7DXF - chains A and B of the 4 polymer chains in the assembly; structure by electron microscopy, 2.90 A resolution.

== Chain A (and B) ==
Name: Short transient receptor potential channel 6
Source organism: Homo sapiens
Notes: chain B of this document is another copy of the same molecule, construct and numbering; everything in this record applies to it too
UniProtKB: Q9Y210 (TRPC6_HUMAN); residue numbers follow UniProt; this construct covers 1-931
Sequence (931 residues; numbered 1 to 931; the number before each row is that of its first residue):
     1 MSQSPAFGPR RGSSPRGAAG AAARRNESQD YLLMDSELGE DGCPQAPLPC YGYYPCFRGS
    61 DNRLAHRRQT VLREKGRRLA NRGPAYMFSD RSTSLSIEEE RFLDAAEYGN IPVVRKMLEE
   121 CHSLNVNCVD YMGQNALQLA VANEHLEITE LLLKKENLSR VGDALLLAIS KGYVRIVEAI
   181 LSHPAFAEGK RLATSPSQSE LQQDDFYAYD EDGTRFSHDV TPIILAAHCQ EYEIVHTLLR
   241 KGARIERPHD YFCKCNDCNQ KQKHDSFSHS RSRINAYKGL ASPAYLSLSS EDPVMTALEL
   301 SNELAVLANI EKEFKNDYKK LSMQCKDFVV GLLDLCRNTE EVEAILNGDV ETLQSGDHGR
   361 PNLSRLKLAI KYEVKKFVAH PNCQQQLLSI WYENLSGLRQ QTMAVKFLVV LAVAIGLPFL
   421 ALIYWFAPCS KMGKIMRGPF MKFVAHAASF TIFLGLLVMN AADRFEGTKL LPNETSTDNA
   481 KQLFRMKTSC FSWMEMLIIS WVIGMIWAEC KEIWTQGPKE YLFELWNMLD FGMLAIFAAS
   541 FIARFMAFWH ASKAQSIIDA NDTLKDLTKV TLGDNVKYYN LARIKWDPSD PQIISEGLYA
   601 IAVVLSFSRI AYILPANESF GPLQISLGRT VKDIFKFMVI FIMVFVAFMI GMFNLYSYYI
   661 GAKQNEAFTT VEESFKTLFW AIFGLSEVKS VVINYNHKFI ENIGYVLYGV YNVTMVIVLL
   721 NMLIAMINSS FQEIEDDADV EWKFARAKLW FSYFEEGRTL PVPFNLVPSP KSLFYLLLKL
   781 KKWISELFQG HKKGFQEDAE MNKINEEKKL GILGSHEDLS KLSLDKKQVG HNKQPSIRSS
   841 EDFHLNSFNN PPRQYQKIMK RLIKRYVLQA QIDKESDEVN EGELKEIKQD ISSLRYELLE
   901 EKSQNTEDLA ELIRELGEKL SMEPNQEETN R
Unresolved in the structure: 1-94, 193-203, 469-483, 559-573, 769-852, 905-931
Curated features (UniProtKB/Swiss-Prot):
  - modified residue: Ser815 (Phosphoserine)
  - glycosylation (N-linked (GlcNAc...) asparagine): Asn473, Asn561
  - natural variant: Phe88 (F88FAYMF: In FSGS2; uncertain significance), Gly109 (G109S: In FSGS2), Pro112 (P112Q: In FSGS2), Asn125 (N125S: In FSGS2; uncertain significance), Asn143 (N143S: In FSGS2), Arg175 (R175Q: In FSGS2), His218 (H218L: In FSGS2), Ser270 (S270T: In FSGS2), Arg360 (R360H: In FSGS2; uncertain significance), Leu395 (L395A: In FSGS2; uncertain significance), Ala404 (A404V: Increases calcium ion transport), Gly757 (G757D: In FSGS2), 4 further natural variant entries in UniProt
  - mutagenesis: Asn110 (N110H: Increases calcium ion transport), Asn125 (N125A: No effect on RNF24-binding; when associated with A-127; A-128 and A-130), Asn127 (N127A: No effect on RNF24-binding; when associated with A-125; A-128 and A-130), Cys128 (C128A: No effect on RNF24-binding; when associated with A-125; A-127 and A-130), Asp130 (D130A: No effect on RNF24-binding; when associated with A-125; A-127 and A-128), Met132 (M132T: Increases cation channel activity. Increases significantly inward and outward currents and does not show channel inactivation. Increases calcium ion transport), Asn561 (N561Q: Constitutively activates channel), Glu755 to Gly757 (Decreases calcium ion transport), Glu755 to Glu756 (Increases calcium ion transport), Lys826 to Lys827 (Decreases calcium ion transport), Gln889 (Q889K: Increases calcium transport. Increases calcium ion transport)
Metal / ion sites: Ca2+ site 1: Glu144, Asp890; Zn2+: His249, Cys253, Cys255, Cys258; Ca2+ site 2: Glu509, Glu512; Ca2+ site 3: Glu878, Glu883 (shared with 1 residue of chain D); Ca2+ site 4: Glu881 (shared with Glu878(B), Glu883(B) of chain B)
Small-molecule neighbours:
  - 98R ([(2S)-2-[(E)-octadec-10-enoyl]oxy-3-oxidanyl-propyl] octadec-10-enoate), molecule 1: Val631, Ile642, Glu672, Phe675, Lys676, Phe679, Trp680
  - 98R, molecule 2: Asn702, Tyr705, Val706, Gly709, Val710, Val713, Thr714, Val718
  - W99 ([2-(1,3-benzodioxol-5-ylamino)-1,3-thiazol-4-yl]-[(3R,5S)-3,5-dimethylpiperidin-1-yl]methanone), molecule 1: Phe607, Ser608, Ile610, Ala611, Gln624, Leu627, Gly628, Val631
  - W99, molecule 2: Ile640, Met643, Val644, Ala647, Phe648, Thr714, Leu719, Met722

== Interface between chain A and chain B ==
Residue-residue contacts (133):
  Tyr108(A) - Arg175(B)
  Tyr131(A) - Glu233(B)
  Tyr131(A) - His236(B)
  Tyr131(A) - Gln871(B)
  Met132(A) - Lys864(B)  hydrogen bond (backbone-side chain)
  Met132(A) - Val867(B)  hydrophobic
  Gly133(A) - Lys864(B)
  Gln134(A) - Lys864(B)
  Lys171(A) - Glu875(B)  salt bridge
  Tyr209(A) - Lys864(B)
  Tyr209(A) - Leu868(B)  hydrophobic
  Asp210(A) - Lys864(B)  salt bridge
  Asp212(A) - Arg861(B)  salt bridge
  Thr214(A) - Arg337(B)  hydrogen bond (backbone-side chain)
  Arg215(A) - Arg337(B)  hydrogen bond (backbone-side chain)
  Phe216(A) - Arg337(B)  hydrogen bond (backbone-side chain)
  Ser217(A) - Arg337(B)
  Asp265(A) - Asn338(B)
  Asp265(A) - Thr339(B)  hydrogen bond (side chain-backbone)
  Phe267(A) - Arg337(B)
  Phe267(A) - Asn338(B)
  Phe267(A) - Thr339(B)
  Phe267(A) - Val342(B)  hydrophobic
  Phe267(A) - Asn382(B)
  Phe267(A) - Gln385(B)
  Ser268(A) - Arg337(B)
  Ser268(A) - Asn338(B)
  Glu313(A) - Pro381(B)
  Glu313(A) - Gln384(B)
  Glu313(A) - Gln385(B)
  Glu313(A) - Leu388(B)
  Lys636(A) - Ser619(B)
  Lys636(A) - Phe620(B)
  Lys636(A) - Leu623(B)
  Phe637(A) - Leu627(B)  hydrophobic
  Val639(A) - Phe620(B)  hydrophobic
  Ile640(A) - Leu614(B)  hydrophobic
  Ile640(A) - Leu623(B)  hydrophobic
  Met643(A) - Ile610(B)  hydrophobic
  Val646(A) - Phe607(B)  hydrophobic
  Ala647(A) - Phe607(B)  hydrophobic
  Ile650(A) - Val458(B)  hydrophobic
  Ile650(A) - Val603(B)  hydrophobic
  Ile650(A) - Phe607(B)  hydrophobic
  Gly651(A) - Ala600(B)
  Gly651(A) - Val604(B)
  Phe653(A) - Ala461(B)  hydrophobic
  Phe653(A) - Arg464(B)
  Asn654(A) - Ala461(B)
  Asn654(A) - Tyr599(B)
  Leu655(A) - Gly597(B)
  Leu655(A) - Ala600(B)  hydrophobic
  Ser657(A) - Arg464(B)  hydrogen bond
  Tyr658(A) - Arg464(B)  hydrogen bond
  Tyr658(A) - Arg583(B)
  Tyr658(A) - Glu596(B)
  Tyr659(A) - Arg583(B)  hydrogen bond
  Tyr659(A) - Ile593(B)
  Ile660(A) - Thr468(B)
  Thr670(A) - Phe465(B)
  Thr670(A) - Glu466(B)
  Thr670(A) - Gly467(B)
  Val671(A) - Phe465(B)  hydrophobic
  Gly684(A) - Leu685(B)
  Ser686(A) - Leu685(B)
  Val688(A) - Trp680(B)
  Val688(A) - Leu685(B)  hydrophobic
  Tyr695(A) - Ile584(B)
  Asn696(A) - Pro588(B)
  His697(A) - Arg583(B)
  His697(A) - Trp586(B)
  His697(A) - Asp587(B)
  His697(A) - Pro588(B)
  His697(A) - Ile593(B)
  Phe699(A) - Ile594(B)  hydrophobic
  Ile700(A) - Ile593(B)  hydrophobic
  Ile700(A) - Glu596(B)
  Ile703(A) - Ile601(B)  hydrophobic
  Tyr705(A) - Lys676(B)
  Tyr705(A) - Trp680(B)
  Tyr708(A) - Trp680(B)  hydrophobic
  Gly709(A) - Phe679(B)
  Gly709(A) - Trp680(B)
  Asn712(A) - Trp680(B)
  Asn712(A) - Phe683(B)
  Val713(A) - Met638(B)  hydrophobic
  Val713(A) - Phe679(B)  hydrophobic
  Val713(A) - Phe683(B)
  Val716(A) - Phe683(B)  hydrophobic
  Ile717(A) - Phe683(B)  hydrophobic
  Ile717(A) - Leu723(B)  hydrophobic
  Val718(A) - Ile634(B)  hydrophobic
  Asn721(A) - Leu723(B)
  Asn721(A) - Ile724(B)
  Asn721(A) - Ile727(B)
  Met722(A) - Leu627(B)
  Ala725(A) - Ile727(B)  hydrophobic
  Ala725(A) - Asn728(B)
  Ala725(A) - Phe731(B)
  Met726(A) - Leu623(B)  hydrophobic
  Asn728(A) - Asn728(B)
  Ser729(A) - Phe731(B)
  Ser729(A) - Glu735(B)  hydrogen bond
  Glu878(A) - Glu878(B)
  Val879(A) - Glu878(B)
  Val879(A) - Val879(B)  hydrogen bond (backbone-backbone)
  Asn880(A) - Glu875(B)
  Asn880(A) - Asp877(B)
  Asn880(A) - Val879(B)
  Glu881(A) - Lys874(B)
  Glu881(A) - Glu875(B)  hydrogen bond (backbone-backbone)
  Glu881(A) - Asp877(B)  hydrogen bond (backbone-backbone)
  Glu881(A) - Val879(B)
  Glu881(A) - Glu883(B)
  Gly882(A) - Glu875(B)  hydrogen bond (backbone-backbone)
  Leu884(A) - Val879(B)  hydrophobic
  Leu884(A) - Glu883(B)
  Leu884(A) - Ile887(B)  hydrophobic
  Lys888(A) - Glu144(B)  salt bridge
  Lys888(A) - Glu886(B)  salt bridge
  Lys888(A) - Ile887(B)
  Lys888(A) - Asp890(B)  salt bridge
  Ile891(A) - Ile891(B)  hydrophobic
  Ile891(A) - Leu894(B)  hydrophobic
  Arg895(A) - Glu147(B)  salt bridge
  Arg895(A) - Leu894(B)
  Arg895(A) - Glu897(B)  salt bridge
  Tyr896(A) - Arg175(B)  hydrogen bond
  Leu898(A) - Leu898(B)  hydrophobic
  Leu899(A) - Glu897(B)
  Lys902(A) - Leu898(B)  hydrogen bond (side chain-backbone)
  Lys902(A) - Glu901(B)
  Lys902(A) - Lys902(B)
Also at the interface, not in a pair above, chain A (78 interface residues in all): Asp104, Tyr251, Arg271, Ile310, Phe648, Leu707, Ile887
Also at the interface, not in a pair above, chain B (85 interface residues in all): Cys336, Gln400, Leu457, Gln624, Thr630, Ile682, Leu720, Lys857, Ser876, Leu884

== Overview ==
78 residues of chain A and 85 residues of chain B are in contact; the contacts include 15 hydrogen bonds and 8
salt bridges. Among the polar pairs are Lys171(A)-Glu875(B), Asp210(A)-Lys864(B) and Asp212(A)-Arg861(B).
Ligands of chain A: compound W99 and compound 98R.
Chain A and chain B are both Short transient receptor potential channel 6 (Homo sapiens); the structure,
Structure of BTDM-bound human TRPC6 nanodisc at 2.9 angstrom in high calcium state, was determined by electron
microscopy together with 7DXB, 7DXC, 7DXE, 7DXG and 7DXD from the same study.
